PDB entry 4OII | X-ray diffraction, 3.00 A resolution | chains A and B of the 6 polymer chains in the assembly

== Chain A (and B) ==
Protein: Non-structural protein NS1
Organism: West Nile virus
Notes: chain B of this document is another copy of the same molecule, construct and numbering; everything in this record applies to it too
UniProt: U3N977 (U3N977_WNV); residues 172-352 here correspond to UniProt positions 963-1143 (UniProt number = residue number + 791)
Sequence (185 residues; numbered 168 to 352; the number before each row is that of its first residue):
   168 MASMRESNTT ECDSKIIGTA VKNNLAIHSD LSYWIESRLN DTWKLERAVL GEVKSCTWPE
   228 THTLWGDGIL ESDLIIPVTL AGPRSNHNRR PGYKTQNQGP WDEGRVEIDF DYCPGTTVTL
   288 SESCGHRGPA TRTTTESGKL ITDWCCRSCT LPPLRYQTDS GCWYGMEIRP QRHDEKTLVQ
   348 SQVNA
Disordered / not traced: 168-175
Disulfides: C179-C223, C280-C329, C291-C312, C313-C316
Sequence notes: expression tag (168-171)
What the authors report for this chain:
  - self-association interface (contacts with another copy of this molecule): K182, I183, I184, G185, A187, K189, W210, H229, L231, W232, G233, H254
  - post-translational modification sites: N207 (by similarity / conservation)

== Chain A / chain B interface ==
Contacting residue pairs (36):
  I184(A) with K189(B); N190(B)
  G185(A) with V188(B)
  T186(A) with A187(B); V188(B), hydrogen bond (backbone-backbone)
  A187(A) with T186(B); A187(B), hydrophobic
  V188(A) with G185(B); T186(B), hydrogen bond (backbone-backbone); H229(B)
  K189(A) with I184(B)
  N190(A) with S181(B); K182(B); I184(B), hydrogen bond (backbone-backbone); H229(B), hydrogen bond (backbone-side chain)
  W210(A) with T228(B); H229(B)
  E227(A) with W232(B); D234(B)
  T228(A) with W232(B); H254(B), hydrogen bond (backbone-side chain)
  H229(A) with V188(B); N190(B)
  T230(A) with T230(B); L231(B); W232(B), hydrogen bond (backbone-backbone)
  L231(A) with H229(B); T230(B); L231(B), hydrophobic
  W232(A) with E227(B), hydrogen bond (backbone-backbone); T228(B); T230(B), hydrogen bond (backbone-backbone)
  G233(A) with D234(B)
  D234(A) with E227(B); G233(B)
  H254(A) with T228(B), hydrogen bond (side chain-backbone)
Interface residues without a listed pair, chain A (19 interface residues in all): S181, K182
Interface residues without a listed pair, chain B (19 interface residues in all): W210

== Overview ==
Chain A and chain B each contribute 19 residues to their interface, with 9 hydrogen bonds. Polar pairs include
N190(A)-H229(B), T228(A)-H254(B) and T186(A)-V188(B). From the paper: a modification site at N207(A); a
self-association interface involving K182(A), I183(A) and I184(A) among others.
Both chains are Non-structural protein NS1 (West Nile virus). Entry 4OII (West Nile Virus NS1 in complex with
neutralizing 22NS1 antibody Fab) was determined by X-ray diffraction (same publication as 4OIE and 4OIG).
